3GTG - chains A and T of the 13 polymer chains in the assembly; structure by X-ray diffraction, 3.78 A resolution.

[Chain A]
Molecule: DNA-directed RNA polymerase II subunit RPB1
From: Saccharomyces cerevisiae
Notes: EC 2.7.7.6; fragment: DNA-directed RNA polymerase II largest subunit
UniProtKB: P04050 (RPB1_YEAST); numbering as in UniProt (aligned over 1-1733)
Chain sequence (1733 residues; row label = number of the first residue in the row):
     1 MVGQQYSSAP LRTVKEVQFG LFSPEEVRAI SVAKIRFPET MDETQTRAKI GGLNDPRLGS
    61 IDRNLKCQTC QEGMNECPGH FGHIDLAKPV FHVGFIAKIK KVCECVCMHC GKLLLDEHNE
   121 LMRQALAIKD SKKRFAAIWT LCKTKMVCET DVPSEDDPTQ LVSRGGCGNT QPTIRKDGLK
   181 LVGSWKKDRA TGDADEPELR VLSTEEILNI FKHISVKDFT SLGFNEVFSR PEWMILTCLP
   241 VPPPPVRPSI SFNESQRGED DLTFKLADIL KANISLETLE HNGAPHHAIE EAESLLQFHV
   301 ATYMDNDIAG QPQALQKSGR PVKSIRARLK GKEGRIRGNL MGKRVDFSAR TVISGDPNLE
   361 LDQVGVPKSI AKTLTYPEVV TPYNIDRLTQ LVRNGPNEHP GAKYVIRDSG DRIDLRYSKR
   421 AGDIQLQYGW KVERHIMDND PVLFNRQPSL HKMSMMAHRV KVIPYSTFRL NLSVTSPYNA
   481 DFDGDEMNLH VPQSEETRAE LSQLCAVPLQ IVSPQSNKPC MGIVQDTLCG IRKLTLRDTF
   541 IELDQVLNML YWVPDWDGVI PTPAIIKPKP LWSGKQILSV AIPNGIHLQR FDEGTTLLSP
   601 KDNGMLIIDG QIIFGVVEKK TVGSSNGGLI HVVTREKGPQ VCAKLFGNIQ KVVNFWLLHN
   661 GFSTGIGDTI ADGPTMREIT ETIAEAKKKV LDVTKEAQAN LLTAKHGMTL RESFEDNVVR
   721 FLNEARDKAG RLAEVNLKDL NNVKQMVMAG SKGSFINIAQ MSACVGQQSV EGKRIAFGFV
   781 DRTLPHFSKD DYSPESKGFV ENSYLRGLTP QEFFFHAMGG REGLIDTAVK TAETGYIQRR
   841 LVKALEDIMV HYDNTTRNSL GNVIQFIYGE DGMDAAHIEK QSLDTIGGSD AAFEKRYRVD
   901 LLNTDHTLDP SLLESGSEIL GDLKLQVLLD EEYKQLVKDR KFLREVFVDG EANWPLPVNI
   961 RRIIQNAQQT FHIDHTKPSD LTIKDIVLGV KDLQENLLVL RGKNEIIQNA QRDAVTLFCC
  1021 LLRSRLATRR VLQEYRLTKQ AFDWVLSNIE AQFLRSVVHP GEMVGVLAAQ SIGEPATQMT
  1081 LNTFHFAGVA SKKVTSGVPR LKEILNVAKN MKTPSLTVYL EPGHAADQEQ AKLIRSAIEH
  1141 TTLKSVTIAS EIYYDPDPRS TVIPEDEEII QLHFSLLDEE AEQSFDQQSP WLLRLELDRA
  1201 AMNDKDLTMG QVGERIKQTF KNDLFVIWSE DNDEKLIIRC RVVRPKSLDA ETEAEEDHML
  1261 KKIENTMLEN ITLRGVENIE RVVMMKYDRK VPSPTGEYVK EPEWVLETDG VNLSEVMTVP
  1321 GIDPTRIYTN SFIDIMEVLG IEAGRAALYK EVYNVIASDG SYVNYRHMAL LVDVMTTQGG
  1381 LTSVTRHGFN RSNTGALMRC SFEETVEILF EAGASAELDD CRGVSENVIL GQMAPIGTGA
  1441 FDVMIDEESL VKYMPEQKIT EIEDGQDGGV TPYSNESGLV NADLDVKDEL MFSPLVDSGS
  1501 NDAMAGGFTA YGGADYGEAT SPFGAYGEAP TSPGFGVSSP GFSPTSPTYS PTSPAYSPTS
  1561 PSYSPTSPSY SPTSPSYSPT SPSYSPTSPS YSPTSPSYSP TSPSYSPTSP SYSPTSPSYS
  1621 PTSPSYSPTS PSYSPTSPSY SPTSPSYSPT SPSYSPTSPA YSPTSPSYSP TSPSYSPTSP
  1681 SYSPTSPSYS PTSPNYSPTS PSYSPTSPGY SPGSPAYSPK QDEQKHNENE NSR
Not modelled in the structure: 1-2, 1180-1186, 1452-1733
Cystine bridges: Cys110-Cys167
Ion coordination: Zn2+ site 1: Cys70, Cys77, His80; Zn2+ site 2 near Cys148 (its only coordinating residue here)
Curated features (UniProtKB/Swiss-Prot):
  - region: Pro248 to Asp260 (Lid loop), Asn306 to Lys323 (Rudder loop), Pro810 to Glu822 (Bridging helix)
  - binding site (Zn(2+)): Cys67, Cys70, Cys77, His80, Cys107, Cys110, Cys148, Cys167
  - binding site (Mg(2+)): Asp481, Asp483, Asp485
  - modified residue: Thr1471 (Phosphothreonine)
  - cross-link (Glycyl lysine isopeptide (Lys-Gly)): Lys695 (interchain with G-Cter in ubiquitin), Lys1246 (interchain with G-Cter in ubiquitin), Lys1350 (interchain with G-Cter in ubiquitin)
  - natural variant: Ser1653 to Pro1659 (deletion: In strain: A364A)
  - mutagenesis: Lys1246 (K1246R: Impairs ubiquitination during transcription stress)
From the paper describing this entry:
  - binding site for the 12-nt RNA strand: Arg446, Asn479, Thr827, Gln1078, Asn1082
  - contacts within the chain: Ser769-His1085, Gly772-His1085

[Chain T]
Molecule: 29-nt DNA strand
Notes: fragment: DNA template strand
Sequence (29 nucleotides; each row starts with the number of its first residue):
     1 CTACCGATAA GCAGACGATC CTCTCGATG
Not modelled in the structure: 29

[How chain A and chain T interact]
Residue-residue contacts (20; chain A residue first):
  Gln256(A) - DT28(T)  hydrogen bond to the base
  Lys330(A) - DC16(T)  salt bridge to the phosphate
  Lys332(A) - DT19(T)  salt bridge to the phosphate
  Lys332(A) - DC20(T)  salt bridge to the phosphate
  Arg337(A) - DG17(T)  salt bridge to the phosphate
  Arg344(A) - DC21(T)  salt bridge to the phosphate
  Arg350(A) - DC21(T)  hydrogen bond to the sugar
  Gln447(A) - DC20(T)  sugar contact
  Pro448(A) - DT19(T)  base contact
  Thr831(A) - DA18(T)  base contact
  Ala832(A) - DG17(T)  phosphate contact
  Ala832(A) - DA18(T)  sugar contact
  Gly835(A) - DA18(T)  sugar contact
  Tyr836(A) - DC16(T)  sugar contact
  Arg1386(A) - DA15(T)  hydrogen bond to the base
  Arg1386(A) - DC16(T)  sugar contact
  Glu1403(A) - DC16(T)  phosphate contact
  Glu1404(A) - DA15(T)  phosphate contact
  Glu1404(A) - DC16(T)  hydrogen bond to the phosphate
  Thr1405(A) - DC16(T)  phosphate contact
Also at the interface, not in a pair above, chain A (17 interface residues in all): Glu486

[Summary]
17 residues of chain A and 8 residues of chain T are in contact, with 4 hydrogen bonds and 5 salt bridges.
Among the polar pairs are Gln256(A)-DT28(T), Arg1386(A)-DA15(T) and Arg350(A)-DC21(T). From the paper: a
binding site for the 12-nt RNA strand at Arg446(A), Asn479(A) and Thr827(A) among others; contacts within the
chain involving His1085(A), Ser769(A) and Gly772(A).
Here chain A is DNA-directed RNA polymerase II subunit RPB1 (Saccharomyces cerevisiae) and chain T is a 29-nt
DNA strand. Entry 3GTG (Backtracked RNA polymerase II complex with 12mer RNA) was determined by X-ray
diffraction (same publication as 3GTJ, 3GTK, 3GTL, 3GTM, 3GTO, 3GTP and 3GTQ).
